9E1P - chains C and J of the 11 polymer chains in the assembly; structure by electron microscopy, 3.25 A resolution.

== Chain C ==
Name: Histone H2A type 1
From: Xenopus laevis
UniProtKB: P06897 (H2A1_XENLA); residues 0-129 here correspond to UniProt positions 1-130 (UniProt number = residue number + 1)
Amino-acid sequence (130 residues; numbered 0 to 129; the number before each row is that of its first residue; numbering starts at 0):
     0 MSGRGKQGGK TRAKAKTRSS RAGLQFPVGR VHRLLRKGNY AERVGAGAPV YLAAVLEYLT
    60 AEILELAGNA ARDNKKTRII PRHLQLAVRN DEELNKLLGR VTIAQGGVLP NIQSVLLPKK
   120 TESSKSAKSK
Disordered / not traced: 0-9, 119-129
Differences from the reference sequence: conflict Arg99 (Gly100 in P06897), Ser123 (Ala124 in P06897)

== Chain J ==
Molecule: 152-nt DNA strand
From: Xenopus laevis
Sequence (152 nucleotides; numbered -75 to 76; the number before each row is that of its first residue; numbers below 1 keep their minus sign (DC-75 is residue -75)):
   -75 CCCTGGAGAA TCCCGGTGCC GAGGCCGCTC AATTGGTCGT AGACAGCTCT AGCACCGCTT
   -15 AAACGCACGT ACGCGCTGTC CCCCGCGTTT TAACCGCCAA GGGGATTACT CCCTAGTCTC
    45 CAGGCACGTG TCAGATATAT ACATCCTGTG CA

== How chain C and chain J interact ==
Contacting residue pairs - 11 pairs, chain C then chain J:
  Arg11(C) - DT-43(J)  hydrogen bond to the sugar
  Arg11(C) - DT-42(J)  sugar contact
  Ala12(C) - DT-42(J)  phosphate contact
  Ala14(C) - DA-44(J)  phosphate contact
  Lys15(C) - DA-44(J)  phosphate contact
  Lys15(C) - DT-43(J)  hydrogen bond to the phosphate
  Thr16(C) - DA-44(J)  phosphate contact
  Arg17(C) - DA-44(J)  salt bridge to the phosphate
  Arg20(C) - DT-43(J)  salt bridge to the phosphate
  Arg32(C) - DA-45(J)  salt bridge to the phosphate
  Arg77(C) - DG-55(J)  sugar contact
Also at the interface, not in a pair above, chain C (13 interface residues in all): Lys13, Gly28, Arg29, Arg42
Also at the interface, not in a pair above, chain J (6 interface residues in all): DT-36

== In short ==
13 residues of chain C and 6 residues of chain J are in contact, with 2 hydrogen bonds and 3 salt bridges.
Polar pairs include Arg11(C)-DT-43(J), Lys15(C)-DT-43(J) and Arg17(C)-DA-44(J).
Here chain C is Histone H2A type 1 and chain J is a 152-nt DNA strand, both from Xenopus laevis. Entry 9E1P
(Snf2h bound nucleosome complex - ClassB2) was determined by electron microscopy (same publication as 9E1L,
9E1M, 9E1N, 9E1O, 9E1Q, 9E1R and 4 further entries).
